PDB entry 4BSC | X-ray diffraction, 2.55 A resolution | chains A and B

# Chain A
Protein: Hemagglutinin
From: Influenza virus A/ANHUI/1/2013 (H7N9)
Notes: fragment: ha1 of trypsin released ectodomain, residues 19-339
UniProtKB: M4YV75 (M4YV75_9INFA); residues 1-321 here correspond to UniProt positions 19-339 (UniProt number = residue number + 18)
Amino-acid sequence (321 residues; each row starts with the number of its first residue):
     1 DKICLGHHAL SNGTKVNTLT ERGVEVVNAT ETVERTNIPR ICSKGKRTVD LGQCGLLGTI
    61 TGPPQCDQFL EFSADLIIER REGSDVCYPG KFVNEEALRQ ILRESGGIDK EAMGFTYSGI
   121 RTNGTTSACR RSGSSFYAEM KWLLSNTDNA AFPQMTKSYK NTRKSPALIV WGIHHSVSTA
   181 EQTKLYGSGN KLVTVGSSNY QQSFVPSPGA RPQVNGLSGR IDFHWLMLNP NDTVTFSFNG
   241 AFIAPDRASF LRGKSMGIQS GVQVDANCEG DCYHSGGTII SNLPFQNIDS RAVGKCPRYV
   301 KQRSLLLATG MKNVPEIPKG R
Not modelled in the structure: 318-321
Disulfide bonds: C42-C268, C54-C66, C87-C129, C272-C296
Covalent attachments: N-acetylglucosamine (NAG) linked to N12, N28, N123, N231

# Chain B
Protein: Hemagglutinin
From: Influenza virus A/ANHUI/1/2013 (H7N9)
Notes: fragment: ha2 of trypsin released ectodomain, residues 340-516
UniProtKB: M4YV75 (M4YV75_9INFA); residues 1-177 here correspond to UniProt positions 340-516 (UniProt number = residue number + 339)
Amino-acid sequence (177 residues; row label = number of the first residue in the row):
     1 GLFGAIAGFI ENGWEGLIDG WYGFRHQNAQ GEGTAADYKS TQSAIDQITG KLNRLIEKTN
    61 QQFELIDNEF NEVEKQIGNV INWTRDSITE VWSYNAELLV AMENQHTIDL ADSEMDKLYE
   121 RVKRQLRENA EEDGTGCFEI FHKCDDDCMA SIRNNTYDHS KYREEAMQNR IQIDPVK
Not modelled in the structure: 171-177
Disulfide bonds: C144-C148
Covalent attachments: N-acetylglucosamine (NAG) linked to N82

# Interface between chain A and chain B
Inter-chain disulfides: C4(A)-C137(B)
Residue-residue contacts (137):
  D1(A) - Q27(B)  hydrogen bond (backbone-backbone)
  D1(A) - N28(B)
  D1(A) - E139(B)
  D1(A) - I140(B)  hydrogen bond (backbone-backbone)
  K2(A) - H26(B)
  K2(A) - Q27(B)  hydrogen bond (backbone-backbone)
  K2(A) - F138(B)
  K2(A) - M149(B)
  I3(A) - R25(B)
  I3(A) - C137(B)
  I3(A) - F138(B)  hydrogen bond (backbone-backbone)
  I3(A) - I140(B)  hydrophobic
  I3(A) - I152(B)  hydrophobic
  C4(A) - W14(B)
  C4(A) - G23(B)
  C4(A) - F24(B)
  C4(A) - R25(B)  hydrogen bond (backbone-backbone)
  C4(A) - G136(B)
  C4(A) - C137(B)  disulfide
  L5(A) - W14(B)
  L5(A) - G23(B)
  L5(A) - F24(B)  hydrophobic
  L5(A) - M115(B)  hydrophobic
  L5(A) - L118(B)  hydrophobic
  L5(A) - G136(B)  hydrogen bond (backbone-backbone)
  L5(A) - F138(B)  hydrophobic
  G6(A) - W14(B)
  G6(A) - Y22(B)
  G6(A) - G23(B)  hydrogen bond (backbone-backbone)
  G6(A) - M115(B)
  H7(A) - I6(B)
  H7(A) - N12(B)
  H7(A) - G13(B)
  H7(A) - W14(B)  hydrogen bond (backbone-backbone)
  H7(A) - L17(B)
  H7(A) - W21(B)
  H8(A) - W14(B)
  H8(A) - L17(B)
  H8(A) - G20(B)
  H8(A) - W21(B)  hydrogen bond (backbone-backbone)
  A9(A) - G13(B)
  A9(A) - W14(B)  hydrogen bond (backbone-backbone)
  A9(A) - E15(B)
  V16(A) - N104(B)
  N17(A) - A101(B)
  N17(A) - N104(B)  hydrogen bond (backbone-side chain)
  T18(A) - A101(B)
  T18(A) - N104(B)
  T18(A) - Q105(B)  hydrogen bond
  T18(A) - I108(B)
  L19(A) - A101(B)
  L19(A) - M102(B)
  L19(A) - Q105(B)  hydrogen bond (backbone-side chain)
  T20(A) - Q105(B)  hydrogen bond (backbone-side chain)
  V26(A) - I108(B)  hydrophobic
  T30(A) - L52(B)
  E79(A) - F70(B)
  R80(A) - F70(B)
  R81(A) - E69(B)
  R81(A) - F70(B)
  E95(A) - N71(B)
  E96(A) - N68(B)  hydrogen bond
  E96(A) - V73(B)
  R99(A) - N68(B)
  R99(A) - N71(B)
  Q100(A) - L65(B)
  Q100(A) - I66(B)  hydrogen bond (side chain-backbone)
  R103(A) - L65(B)
  R103(A) - N68(B)
  E104(A) - E64(B)
  M256(A) - Q62(B)
  G257(A) - L65(B)
  Q259(A) - N68(B)  hydrogen bond
  Q259(A) - E69(B)  hydrogen bond (side chain-backbone)
  Q259(A) - F70(B)
  S275(A) - E69(B)  hydrogen bond
  S281(A) - K58(B)
  N282(A) - I56(B)
  N282(A) - E57(B)
  P284(A) - L55(B)
  F285(A) - A96(B)  hydrophobic
  S290(A) - R85(B)
  R291(A) - D67(B)  salt bridge
  R291(A) - N68(B)
  R291(A) - E69(B)  salt bridge
  R291(A) - R85(B)
  V293(A) - F63(B)
  V293(A) - E64(B)
  V293(A) - L65(B)  hydrophobic
  G294(A) - Q61(B)
  G294(A) - Q62(B)
  G294(A) - F63(B)  hydrogen bond (backbone-backbone)
  K295(A) - K58(B)  hydrogen bond (backbone-side chain)
  K295(A) - T59(B)
  K295(A) - N60(B)  hydrogen bond
  K295(A) - Q61(B)
  K295(A) - Q62(B)
  C296(A) - K58(B)
  P297(A) - K58(B)
  R298(A) - E57(B)
  R298(A) - T59(B)
  R298(A) - W92(B)
  Y299(A) - T89(B)
  Y299(A) - W92(B)
  V300(A) - W92(B)
  V300(A) - S93(B)
  K301(A) - T89(B)
  K301(A) - E90(B)  salt bridge
  K301(A) - S93(B)  hydrogen bond (backbone-side chain)
  Q302(A) - S93(B)  hydrogen bond (side chain-backbone)
  Q302(A) - E97(B)  hydrogen bond
  L305(A) - A96(B)  hydrophobic
  L306(A) - V100(B)
  L306(A) - N104(B)  hydrogen bond (backbone-side chain)
  L307(A) - L55(B)  hydrophobic
  L307(A) - E103(B)
  L307(A) - N104(B)
  A308(A) - N104(B)  hydrogen bond (backbone-side chain)
  A308(A) - T107(B)
  T309(A) - W21(B)
  T309(A) - I48(B)
  G310(A) - W21(B)
  G310(A) - T107(B)
  M311(A) - I6(B)  hydrophobic
  M311(A) - W21(B)  hydrophobic
  M311(A) - Y22(B)  hydrophobic
  M311(A) - A111(B)  hydrophobic
  K312(A) - A7(B)
  V314(A) - I6(B)  hydrophobic
  V314(A) - A7(B)  hydrophobic
  V314(A) - E11(B)
  V314(A) - N12(B)
  V314(A) - G13(B)  hydrogen bond (backbone-backbone)
  P315(A) - N12(B)
  P315(A) - E15(B)
  E316(A) - N12(B)  hydrogen bond
  E316(A) - E15(B)  hydrogen bond (backbone-side chain)
Also at the interface, not in a pair above, chain A (65 interface residues in all): L10, S11, V24, T32, S255, I258, S260, L283, I317
Also at the interface, not in a pair above, chain B (68 interface residues in all): I10, L98, L99, Y119, V122, L126

# Overview
The interface between chain A and chain B involves 65 residues on one side and 68 on the other; the contacts
include 1 disulfide bond, 30 hydrogen bonds and 3 salt bridges. Polar contacts include R291(A)-D67(B),
R291(A)-E69(B) and K301(A)-E90(B).
Here chain A is Hemagglutinin and chain B is Hemagglutinin, both from Influenza virus A/ANHUI/1/2013 (H7N9).
Entry 4BSC (Human H7N9 Influenza Virus Haemagglutinin (with Asn-133 Glycosylation) in Complex with Human
Receptor Analogue 6'-SLN) was determined by X-ray diffraction (same publication as 4BSA, 4BSB, 4BSD, 4BSE,
4BSF, 4BSG, 4BSH and 4BSI).
